3K7Z - chains B and C of the 3 polymer chains in the assembly; structure by X-ray diffraction, 1.90 A resolution.

# Chain B (and C)
Protein: General control protein GCN4
Notes: fragment: leucine-zipper (residues 249-281); chain C of this document is another copy of the same molecule, construct and numbering; everything in this record applies to it too
UniProt: P03069 (GCN4_YEAST); residues 1-33 here correspond to UniProt positions 249-281 (UniProt number = residue number + 248)
Sequence (33 residues; row label = number of the first residue in the row):
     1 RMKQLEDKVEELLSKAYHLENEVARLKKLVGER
Not modelled in the structure: 32-33 (chain C: 1-2, 32-33)
Differences from the reference sequence: engineered mutation Ala-16 (Asn264 in P03069)
UniProt features mapped onto this chain:
  - region: Leu-5 to Leu-26 (Leucine-zipper)

# How chain B and chain C interact
Pairs across the interface (14; chain B residue first):
  Arg-1(B) / Glu-22(C)
  Met-2(B) / Leu-26(C)  hydrophobic
  Leu-5(B) / Glu-22(C)
  Leu-5(B) / Val-23(C)  hydrophobic
  Leu-5(B) / Leu-26(C)  hydrophobic
  Lys-8(B) / Leu-19(C)
  Val-9(B) / Leu-19(C)  hydrophobic
  Leu-12(B) / Leu-12(C)
  Leu-12(B) / Leu-19(C)  hydrophobic
  Lys-15(B) / Lys-15(C)
  Leu-19(B) / Leu-5(C)  hydrophobic
  Leu-19(B) / Lys-8(C)
  Val-23(B) / Leu-5(C)  hydrophobic
  Leu-26(B) / Leu-5(C)  hydrophobic
Also at the interface, not in a pair above, chain B (12 interface residues in all): Ala-16, Glu-22
Also at the interface, not in a pair above, chain C (11 interface residues in all): Val-9, Glu-11, Ala-16

# Summary
12 residues of chain B and 11 residues of chain C are in contact.
Chain B and chain C are both General control protein GCN4; the structure, GCN4-Leucine zipper core mutant as
N16A trigonal automatic solution, was determined by X-ray diffraction, deposited together with 1RB4, 1RB5 and
1RB6.
